4UXN - chains A and B; structure by X-ray diffraction, 2.85 A resolution.

Chain A:
Molecule: Lysine-specific histone demethylase 1A
Source organism: Homo sapiens
Notes: EC 1.-.-.-
UniProt: O60341 (KDM1A_HUMAN); numbering as in UniProt (aligned over 1-852)
Chain sequence (852 residues; numbered 1 to 852; the number before each row is that of its first residue):
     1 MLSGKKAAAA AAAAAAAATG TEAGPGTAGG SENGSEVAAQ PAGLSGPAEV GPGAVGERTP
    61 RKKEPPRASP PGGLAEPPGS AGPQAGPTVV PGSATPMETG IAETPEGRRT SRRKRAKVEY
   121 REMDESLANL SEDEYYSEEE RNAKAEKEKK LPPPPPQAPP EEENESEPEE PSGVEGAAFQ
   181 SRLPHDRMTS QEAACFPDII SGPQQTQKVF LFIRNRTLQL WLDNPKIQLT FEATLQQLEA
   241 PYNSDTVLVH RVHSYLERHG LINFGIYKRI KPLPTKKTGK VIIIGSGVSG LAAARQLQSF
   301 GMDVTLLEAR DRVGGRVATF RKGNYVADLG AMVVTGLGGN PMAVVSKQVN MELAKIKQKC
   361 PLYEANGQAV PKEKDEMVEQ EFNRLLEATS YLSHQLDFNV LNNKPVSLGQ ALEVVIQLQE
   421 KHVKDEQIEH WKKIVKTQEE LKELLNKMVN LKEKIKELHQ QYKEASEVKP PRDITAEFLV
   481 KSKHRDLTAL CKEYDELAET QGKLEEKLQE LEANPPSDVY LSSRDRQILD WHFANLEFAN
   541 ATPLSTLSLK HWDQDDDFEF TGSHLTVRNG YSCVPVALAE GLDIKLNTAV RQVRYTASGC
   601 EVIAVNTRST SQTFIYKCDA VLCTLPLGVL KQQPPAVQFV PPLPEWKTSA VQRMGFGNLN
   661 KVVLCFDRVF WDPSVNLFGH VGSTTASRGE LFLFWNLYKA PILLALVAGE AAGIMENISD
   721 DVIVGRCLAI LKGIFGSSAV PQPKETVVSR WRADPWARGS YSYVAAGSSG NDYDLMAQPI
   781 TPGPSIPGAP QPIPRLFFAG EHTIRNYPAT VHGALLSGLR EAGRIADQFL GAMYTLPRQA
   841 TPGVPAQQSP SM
Unresolved in the structure: 1-170, 837-852
Small-molecule neighbours: FAD / M8A: Ile-284, Gly-285, Ser-286, Gly-287, Val-288, Ser-289, Gly-290, Leu-307, Glu-308, Ala-309, Arg-310, Gly-314, Gly-315, Arg-316, Val-317, Leu-329, Gly-330, Ala-331, Met-332, Val-333, Thr-335, Phe-538, Ala-539, Asp-555, Glu-559, His-564, Thr-588, Ala-589, Val-590, Thr-624, Leu-625, Pro-626, Val-629, Val-637, Leu-659, Lys-661, Trp-751, Trp-756, Gly-759, Ser-760, Tyr-761, Gly-800, Glu-801, Pro-808, Ala-809, Thr-810, Val-811, Ala-814

Chain B:
Molecule: Rest corepressor 1
Source organism: Homo sapiens
UniProt: Q9UKL0 (RCOR1_HUMAN); numbering as in UniProt (aligned over 1-482)
Chain sequence (482 residues; row label = number of the first residue in the row):
     1 MVEKGPEVSG KRRGRNNAAA SASAAAASAA ASAACASPAA TAASGAAASS ASAAAASAAA
    61 APNNGQNKSL AAAAPNGNSS SNSWEEGSSG SSSDEEHGGG GMRVGPQYQA VVPDFDPAKL
   121 ARRSQERDNL GMLVWSPNQN LSEAKLDEYI AIAKEKHGYN MEQALGMLFW HKHNIEKSLA
   181 DLPNFTPFPD EWTVEDKVLF EQAFSFHGKT FHRIQQMLPD KSIASLVKFY YSWKKTRTKT
   241 SVMDRHARKQ KREREESEDE LEEANGNNPI DIEVDQNKES KKEVPPTETV PQVKKEKHST
   301 QAKNRAKRKP PKGMFLSQED VEAVSANATA ATTVLRQLDM ELVSVKRQIQ NIKQTNSALK
   361 EKLDGGIEPY RLPEVIQKCN ARWTTEEQLL AVQAIRKYGR DFQAISDVIG NKSVVQVKNF
   421 FVNYRRRFNI DEVLQEWEAE HGKEETNGPS NQKPVKSPDN SIKMPEEEDE APVLDVRYAS
   481 AS
Unresolved in the structure: 1-307, 441-482
UniProt features mapped onto this chain:
  - cross-link: Lys-297 (Glycyl lysine isopeptide (Lys-Gly) (interchain with G-Cter in SUMO2))

Chain A / chain B interface:
Residue-residue contacts (90):
  Glu-381(A) / Met-314(B)
  Arg-384(A) / Pro-311(B)
  Arg-384(A) / Lys-312(B)  hydrogen bond (side chain-backbone)
  Arg-384(A) / Gly-313(B)
  Arg-384(A) / Met-314(B)
  Glu-387(A) / Pro-311(B)
  Ala-388(A) / Met-314(B)  hydrophobic
  Tyr-391(A) / Arg-308(B)
  Tyr-391(A) / Lys-309(B)
  Tyr-391(A) / Pro-310(B)
  Tyr-391(A) / Leu-316(B)  hydrophobic
  Leu-392(A) / Leu-316(B)  hydrophobic
  Gln-395(A) / Arg-308(B)
  Leu-396(A) / Val-321(B)  hydrophobic
  Val-415(A) / Leu-316(B)  hydrophobic
  Gln-417(A) / Val-324(B)
  Gln-417(A) / Ala-331(B)
  Leu-418(A) / Phe-315(B)
  Leu-418(A) / Val-324(B)  hydrophobic
  Gln-419(A) / Gly-313(B)
  Gln-419(A) / Met-314(B)
  Gln-419(A) / Phe-315(B)  hydrogen bond (side chain-backbone)
  Glu-420(A) / Leu-335(B)
  Lys-421(A) / Asp-320(B)  salt bridge
  Lys-421(A) / Leu-335(B)
  His-422(A) / Phe-315(B)
  Lys-424(A) / Leu-335(B)
  Lys-424(A) / Asp-339(B)  salt bridge
  Asp-425(A) / Leu-338(B)
  Gln-427(A) / Leu-342(B)
  Ile-428(A) / Leu-338(B)  hydrophobic
  Ile-428(A) / Glu-341(B)
  Ile-428(A) / Leu-342(B)  hydrophobic
  Trp-431(A) / Val-345(B)  hydrophobic
  Trp-431(A) / Lys-346(B)
  Trp-431(A) / Ile-349(B)  hydrophobic
  Ile-434(A) / Ile-349(B)  hydrophobic
  Val-435(A) / Ile-349(B)  hydrophobic
  Gln-438(A) / Ile-352(B)
  Gln-438(A) / Lys-353(B)
  Gln-438(A) / Asn-356(B)  hydrogen bond (backbone-side chain)
  Glu-439(A) / Ile-352(B)
  Leu-441(A) / Asn-356(B)
  Lys-442(A) / Thr-355(B)
  Lys-442(A) / Asn-356(B)
  Lys-442(A) / Leu-359(B)
  Leu-445(A) / Asn-356(B)
  Leu-445(A) / Leu-359(B)  hydrophobic
  Leu-445(A) / Lys-360(B)
  Asn-446(A) / Leu-359(B)
  Met-448(A) / Leu-363(B)  hydrophobic
  Val-449(A) / Lys-362(B)
  Val-449(A) / Leu-363(B)  hydrophobic
  Lys-452(A) / Lys-362(B)  hydrogen bond (side chain-backbone)
  Lys-452(A) / Leu-363(B)
  Lys-452(A) / Asp-364(B)  hydrogen bond (side chain-backbone)
  Lys-452(A) / Gly-366(B)
  Lys-452(A) / Ile-367(B)
  Ile-455(A) / Ile-367(B)  hydrophobic
  Ile-455(A) / Tyr-370(B)  hydrophobic
  Lys-456(A) / Tyr-370(B)
  His-459(A) / Tyr-370(B)
  Tyr-462(A) / Leu-372(B)  hydrophobic
  Ile-474(A) / Leu-389(B)  hydrophobic
  Ile-474(A) / Gln-393(B)  hydrogen bond (backbone-side chain)
  Thr-475(A) / Gln-393(B)
  Phe-478(A) / Leu-390(B)
  Phe-478(A) / Gln-393(B)
  Phe-478(A) / Ala-394(B)
  Lys-481(A) / Leu-390(B)
  Lys-481(A) / Val-408(B)
  Ser-482(A) / Tyr-398(B)  hydrogen bond (backbone-side chain)
  Ser-482(A) / Val-408(B)
  His-484(A) / Leu-372(B)
  His-484(A) / Pro-373(B)
  Arg-485(A) / Tyr-398(B)  hydrogen bond
  Arg-485(A) / Ala-404(B)
  Arg-485(A) / Asp-407(B)  salt bridge
  Arg-485(A) / Val-408(B)
  Asp-486(A) / Lys-397(B)  salt bridge
  Asp-486(A) / Tyr-398(B)  hydrogen bond
  Leu-487(A) / Tyr-370(B)
  Leu-487(A) / Leu-372(B)  hydrophobic
  Cys-491(A) / Ile-367(B)  hydrophobic
  Tyr-494(A) / Leu-363(B)
  Tyr-494(A) / Gly-366(B)
  Tyr-494(A) / Ile-367(B)  hydrophobic
  Asp-495(A) / Arg-371(B)  salt bridge
  Glu-505(A) / Lys-360(B)  salt bridge
  Glu-512(A) / Lys-353(B)  salt bridge
Interface residues without a listed pair, chain A (55 interface residues in all): Leu-385, Phe-398, Leu-401, Val-414, Lys-432, Gln-501
Interface residues without a listed pair, chain B (51 interface residues in all): Gln-318, Ser-325, Val-334, Pro-369, Val-375, Glu-386

In short:
Chain A and chain B form an interface of 55 and 51 residues respectively; the contacts include 9 hydrogen
bonds and 7 salt bridges. Among the polar pairs are Lys-421(A)/Asp-320(B), Lys-424(A)/Asp-339(B) and
Arg-485(A)/Asp-407(B). Chain A binds FAD / M8A.
Here chain A is Lysine-specific histone demethylase 1A and chain B is Rest corepressor 1, both from Homo
sapiens. Entry 4UXN (LSD1(KDM1A)-CoREST in complex with Z-Pro derivative of MC2580) was determined by X-ray
diffraction.
